PDB entry 6KQG | X-ray diffraction, 2.78 A resolution | chains C and D of the 9 polymer chains in the assembly

[Chain C]
Molecule: DNA-directed RNA polymerase subunit beta
From: Thermus thermophilus (strain HB8 / ATCC 27634 / DSM 579)
Notes: EC 2.7.7.6
Reference sequence: Q8RQE9 (RPOB_THET8); residues 1-1119 here = UniProt positions 1-1119
Sequence (1119 residues; numbered 1 to 1119; the number before each row is that of its first residue):
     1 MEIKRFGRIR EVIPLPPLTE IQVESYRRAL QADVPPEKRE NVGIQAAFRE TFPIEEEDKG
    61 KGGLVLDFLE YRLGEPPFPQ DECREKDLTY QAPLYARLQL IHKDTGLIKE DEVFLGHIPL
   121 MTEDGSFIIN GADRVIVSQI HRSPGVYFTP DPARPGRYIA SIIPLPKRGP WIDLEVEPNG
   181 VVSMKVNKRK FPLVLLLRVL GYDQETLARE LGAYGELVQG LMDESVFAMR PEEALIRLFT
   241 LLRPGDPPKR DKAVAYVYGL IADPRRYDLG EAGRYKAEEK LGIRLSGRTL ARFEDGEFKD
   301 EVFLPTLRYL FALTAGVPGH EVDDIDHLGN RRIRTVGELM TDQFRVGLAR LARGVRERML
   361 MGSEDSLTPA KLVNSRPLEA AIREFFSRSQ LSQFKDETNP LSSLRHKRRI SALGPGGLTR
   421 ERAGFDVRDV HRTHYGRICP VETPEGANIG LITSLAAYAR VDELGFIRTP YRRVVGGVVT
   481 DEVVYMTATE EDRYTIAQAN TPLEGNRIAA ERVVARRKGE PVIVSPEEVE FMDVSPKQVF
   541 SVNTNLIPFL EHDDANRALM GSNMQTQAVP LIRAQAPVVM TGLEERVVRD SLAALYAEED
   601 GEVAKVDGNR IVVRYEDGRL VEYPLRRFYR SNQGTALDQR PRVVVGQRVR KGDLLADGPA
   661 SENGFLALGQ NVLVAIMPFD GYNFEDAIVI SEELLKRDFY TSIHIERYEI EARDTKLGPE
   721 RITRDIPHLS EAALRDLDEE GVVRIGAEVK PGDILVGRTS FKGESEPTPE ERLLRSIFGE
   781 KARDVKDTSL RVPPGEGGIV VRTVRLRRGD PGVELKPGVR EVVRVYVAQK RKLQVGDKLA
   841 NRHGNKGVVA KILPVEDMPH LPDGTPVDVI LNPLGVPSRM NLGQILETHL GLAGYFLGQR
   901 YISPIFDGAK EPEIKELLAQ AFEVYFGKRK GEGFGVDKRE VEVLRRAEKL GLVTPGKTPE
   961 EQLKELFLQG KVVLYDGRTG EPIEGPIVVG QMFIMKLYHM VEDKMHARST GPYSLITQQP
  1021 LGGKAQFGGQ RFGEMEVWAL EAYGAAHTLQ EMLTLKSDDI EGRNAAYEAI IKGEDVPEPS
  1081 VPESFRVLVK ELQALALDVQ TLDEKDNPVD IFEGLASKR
Disordered / not traced: 57-62, 1119

[Chain D]
Molecule: DNA-directed RNA polymerase subunit beta'
From: Thermus thermophilus (strain HB8 / ATCC 27634 / DSM 579)
Notes: EC 2.7.7.6
Reference sequence: Q8RQE8 (RPOC_THET8); residues 1-1524 here = UniProt positions 1-1524
Sequence (1524 residues; each row starts with the number of its first residue):
     1 MKKEVRKVRI ALASPEKIRS WSYGEVEKPE TINYRTLKPE RDGLFDERIF GPIKDYECAC
    61 GKYKRQRFEG KVCERCGVEV TKSIVRRYRM GHIELATPAA HIWFVKDVPS KIGTLLDLSA
   121 TELEQVLYFS KYIVLDPKGA ILNGVPVEKR QLLTDEEYRE LRYGKQETYP LPPGVDALVK
   181 DGEEVVKGQE LAPGVVSRLD GVALYRFPRR VRVEYVKKER AGLRLPLAAW VEKEAYKPGE
   241 ILAELPEPYL FRAEEEGVVE LKELEEGAFL VLRREDEPVA TYFLPVGMTP LVVHGEIVEK
   301 GQPLAEAKGL LRMPRQVRAA QVEAEEEGET VYLTLFLEWT EPKDYRVQPH MNVVVPEGAR
   361 VEAGDKIVAA IDPEEEVIAE AEGVVHLHEP ASILVVKARV YPFEDDVEVS TGDRVAPGDV
   421 LADGGKVKSD VYGRVEVDLV RNVVRVVESY DIDARMGAEA IQQLLKELDL EALEKELLEE
   481 MKHPSRARRA KARKRLEVVR AFLDSGNRPE WMILEAVPVL PPDLRPMVQV DGGRFATSDL
   541 NDLYRRLINR NNRLKKLLAQ GAPEIIIRNE KRMLQEAVDA LLDNGRRGAP VTNPGSDRPL
   601 RSLTDILSGK QGRFRQNLLG KRVDYSGRSV IVVGPQLKLH QCGLPKRMAL ELFKPFLLKK
   661 MEEKGIAPNV KAARRMLERQ RDIKDEVWDA LEEVIHGKVV LLNRAPTLHR LGIQAFQPVL
   721 VEGQSIQLHP LVCEAFNADF DGDQMAVHVP LSSFAQAEAR IQMLSAHNLL SPASGEPLAK
   781 PSRDIILGLY YITQVRKEKK GAGLEFATPE EALAAHERGE VALNAPIKVA GRETSVGRLK
   841 YVFANPDEAL LAVAHGIVDL QDVVTVRYMG KRLETSPGRI LFARIVAEAV EDEKVAWELI
   901 QLDVPQEKNS LKDLVYQAFL RLGMEKTARL LDALKYYGFT FSTTSGITIG IDDAVIPEEK
   961 KQYLEEADRK LLQIEQAYEM GFLTDRERYD QILQLWTETT EKVTQAVFKN FEENYPFNPL
  1021 YVMAQSGARG NPQQIRQLCG LRGLMQKPSG ETFEVPVRSS FREGLTVLEY FISSHGARKG
  1081 GADTALRTAD SGYLTRKLVD VTHEIVVREA DCGTTNYISV PLFQPDEVTR SLRLRKRADI
  1141 EAGLYGRVLA REVEVLGVRL EEGRYLSMDD VHLLIKAAEA GEIQEVPVRS PLTCQTRYGV
  1201 CQKCYGYDLS MARPVSIGEA VGIVAAQSIG EPGTQLTMRT FHTGGVAGAA DITQGLPRVI
  1261 ELFEARRPKA KAVISEIDGV VRIEETEEKL SVFVESEGFS KEYKLPKEAR LLVKDGDYVE
  1321 AGQPLTRGAI DPHQLLEAKG PEAVERYLVE EIQKVYRAQG VKLHDKHIEI VVRQMMKYVE
  1381 VTDPGDSRLL EGQVLEKWDV EALNERLIAE GKTPVAWKPL LMGVTKSALS TKSWLSAASF
  1441 QNTTHVLTEA AIAGKKDELI GLKENVILGR LIPAGTGSDF VRFTQVVDQK TLKAIEEARK
  1501 EAVEAKERPA ARRGVKREQP GKQA
Disordered / not traced: 1-2, 1238-1251, 1503-1524
Ion coordination: Zn2+ site 1: Cys58, Cys60, Cys73, Cys76; Mg2+ site 1: Asp739, Asp741, Asp743 (shared with 1 residue of chain I); Mg2+ site 2 near Lys840 (its only coordinating residue here); Zn2+ site 2: Cys1112, Cys1194, Cys1201, Cys1204

[Chain C / chain D interface]
Contacting residue pairs - 387 pairs, chain C then chain D:
  Phe425(C) - Asp1083(D)
  Phe425(C) - Leu1086(D)  hydrophobic
  Arg428(C) - Arg1078(D)  hydrogen bond (backbone-side chain)
  Arg428(C) - Leu1086(D)
  Asp429(C) - Pro1048(D)
  Asp429(C) - Arg1078(D)
  Asp429(C) - Lys1079(D)  salt bridge
  Val430(C) - Pro1048(D)
  Val430(C) - Ser1074(D)
  Val430(C) - His1075(D)  hydrogen bond (backbone-side chain)
  Val430(C) - Arg1078(D)
  His431(C) - Phe1071(D)
  Arg432(C) - Phe1071(D)
  Tyr435(C) - Val1067(D)
  Tyr435(C) - Phe1071(D)
  Pro440(C) - Ser1074(D)
  Pro440(C) - Arg1078(D)  hydrogen bond (backbone-side chain)
  Thr443(C) - Arg1078(D)
  Gly446(C) - Ala1085(D)
  Ile449(C) - Arg1078(D)
  Ile449(C) - Gly1081(D)
  Ile449(C) - Ala1082(D)
  Ile449(C) - Ala1085(D)  hydrophobic
  Gly450(C) - Arg1078(D)
  Gln498(C) - Val1067(D)
  Gln498(C) - Leu1068(D)
  Glu520(C) - Lys1047(D)  salt bridge
  Glu520(C) - Phe1053(D)
  Pro521(C) - Phe1053(D)  hydrophobic
  Pro521(C) - Leu1068(D)  hydrophobic
  Pro536(C) - Val1067(D)  hydrophobic
  Phe540(C) - Tyr1070(D)  hydrophobic
  Leu550(C) - Tyr1070(D)
  Glu551(C) - Gly1064(D)
  Glu551(C) - Leu1065(D)  hydrogen bond (backbone-backbone)
  His552(C) - Phe1061(D)  hydrogen bond (side chain-backbone)
  His552(C) - Arg1062(D)  hydrogen bond (side chain-backbone)
  His552(C) - Glu1063(D)
  His552(C) - Gly1064(D)  hydrogen bond (side chain-backbone)
  Asp553(C) - Phe1061(D)
  Asp553(C) - Tyr1070(D)  hydrogen bond (backbone-side chain)
  Asp554(C) - Arg1042(D)  salt bridge
  Asp554(C) - Phe1061(D)
  Ala555(C) - Tyr1070(D)
  Asn556(C) - Ala1077(D)
  Ala558(C) - Tyr1070(D)
  Ile676(C) - Ile947(D)
  Ile676(C) - Thr948(D)  hydrogen bond (backbone-side chain)
  Met677(C) - Thr943(D)
  Met677(C) - Ile947(D)
  Pro678(C) - Asp784(D)
  Pro678(C) - Ser942(D)
  Pro678(C) - Thr943(D)
  Pro678(C) - Ile947(D)
  Phe679(C) - Thr943(D)
  Asp680(C) - Pro635(D)
  Asp680(C) - Phe939(D)
  Asp680(C) - Thr940(D)
  Asp680(C) - Thr943(D)  hydrogen bond (backbone-side chain)
  Gly681(C) - Val633(D)
  Gly681(C) - Pro635(D)
  Gly681(C) - Phe939(D)
  Tyr682(C) - Val633(D)
  Tyr682(C) - Pro635(D)
  Tyr682(C) - Gln636(D)
  Phe684(C) - Val633(D)  hydrophobic
  Phe684(C) - Pro730(D)
  Phe684(C) - Phe740(D)
  Phe684(C) - Ser782(D)
  Phe684(C) - Asp784(D)
  Phe684(C) - Phe939(D)  hydrophobic
  Glu685(C) - Asp739(D)
  Glu685(C) - Phe740(D)  hydrogen bond (backbone-backbone)
  Glu685(C) - Arg783(D)  salt bridge
  Glu685(C) - Arg1029(D)  salt bridge
  Asp686(C) - Phe740(D)
  Ala687(C) - Val633(D)  hydrophobic
  Ala687(C) - Phe740(D)  hydrophobic
  Arg713(C) - Gly532(D)
  Arg713(C) - Gly533(D)
  Lys716(C) - Arg35(D)  hydrogen bond (side chain-backbone)
  Lys716(C) - Leu37(D)
  Arg735(C) - Arg681(D)
  Glu748(C) - Arg681(D)
  Lys750(C) - Arg681(D)
  Pro751(C) - Arg679(D)
  Pro751(C) - Gln680(D)  hydrogen bond (backbone-backbone)
  Asp753(C) - Arg679(D)  salt bridge
  Asp753(C) - Arg681(D)  salt bridge
  Glu764(C) - Lys54(D)
  Glu766(C) - Lys64(D)
  Glu766(C) - Arg65(D)  salt bridge
  Pro767(C) - Arg65(D)  hydrogen bond (backbone-side chain)
  Pro769(C) - Arg65(D)
  Gln834(C) - Gln724(D)  hydrogen bond
  Val835(C) - Val632(D)  hydrophobic
  Val835(C) - Ser725(D)  hydrogen bond (backbone-side chain)
  Gly836(C) - Val630(D)
  Gly836(C) - Ser725(D)
  Lys838(C) - Asp741(D)
  Lys846(C) - Asp741(D)
  Gly847(C) - Phe740(D)
  Gly847(C) - Asp741(D)
  Val848(C) - Val630(D)  hydrophobic
  Val848(C) - Ile631(D)
  Val848(C) - Val632(D)  hydrophobic
  Val848(C) - Phe740(D)  hydrogen bond (backbone-backbone)
  Val849(C) - Val632(D)
  Ala850(C) - Val632(D)  hydrophobic
  Ala850(C) - Val633(D)  hydrophobic
  Asn872(C) - Asp784(D)  hydrogen bond
  Pro873(C) - Ile949(D)  hydrophobic
  Leu874(C) - Arg783(D)
  Leu874(C) - Asp784(D)
  Leu874(C) - Met1023(D)  hydrophobic
  Leu874(C) - Ala1028(D)
  Leu874(C) - Arg1029(D)  hydrogen bond (backbone-side chain)
  Pro877(C) - Met1023(D)  hydrophobic
  Pro877(C) - Arg1029(D)
  Pro877(C) - Leu1038(D)
  Ser878(C) - Arg1029(D)  hydrogen bond
  Ser878(C) - Gln1034(D)
  Arg879(C) - Arg1029(D)
  Met880(C) - Gln1034(D)
  Met880(C) - Gln1037(D)
  Leu882(C) - Ile951(D)  hydrophobic
  Leu882(C) - Leu1038(D)  hydrophobic
  Leu882(C) - Phe1061(D)
  Leu882(C) - Arg1062(D)
  Ile885(C) - Ile949(D)
  Ile885(C) - Gly950(D)
  Ile885(C) - Ile951(D)
  Leu886(C) - Ile951(D)  hydrophobic
  His889(C) - Gly950(D)
  His889(C) - Ile951(D)  hydrogen bond (side chain-backbone)
  Phe906(C) - Leu1065(D)
  Phe906(C) - Thr1066(D)
  Phe906(C) - Val1067(D)  hydrophobic
  Phe906(C) - Tyr1070(D)  hydrophobic
  Glu911(C) - Arg1062(D)  salt bridge
  Lys915(C) - Asp952(D)  salt bridge
  Arg945(C) - Asp859(D)  salt bridge
  Arg946(C) - Tyr791(D)  hydrogen bond
  Arg946(C) - Arg796(D)
  Arg946(C) - Asp859(D)  salt bridge
  Arg946(C) - Gln861(D)  hydrogen bond
  Lys949(C) - Arg796(D)
  Lys949(C) - Glu798(D)  salt bridge
  Leu950(C) - Tyr1015(D)
  Leu950(C) - Phe1017(D)  hydrophobic
  Gln969(C) - Asp952(D)
  Lys971(C) - Thr948(D)
  Lys971(C) - Asp953(D)  salt bridge
  Ile983(C) - Thr944(D)
  Ile983(C) - Gly946(D)
  Glu984(C) - Tyr791(D)  hydrogen bond
  Glu984(C) - Thr944(D)  hydrogen bond (backbone-backbone)
  Gly985(C) - Gly946(D)
  Pro986(C) - Thr948(D)
  Ile987(C) - Gly946(D)
  Ile987(C) - Ile947(D)
  Ile987(C) - Thr948(D)
  Val988(C) - Thr948(D)  hydrogen bond (backbone-side chain)
  Val988(C) - Ile949(D)
  Val988(C) - Gly950(D)
  Val1001(C) - Ser629(D)
  Val1001(C) - Gln724(D)
  Val1001(C) - Ser725(D)
  Glu1002(C) - Gln724(D)
  Lys1004(C) - Arg628(D)
  Lys1004(C) - Gln744(D)
  Met1005(C) - Arg628(D)
  Met1005(C) - Ser629(D)
  Met1005(C) - Met648(D)  hydrophobic
  Met1005(C) - Gln724(D)  hydrogen bond
  His1006(C) - Gly627(D)
  His1006(C) - Arg628(D)  hydrogen bond (backbone-backbone)
  His1006(C) - Met648(D)
  Ala1007(C) - Ser626(D)
  Ala1007(C) - Gly627(D)
  Ala1007(C) - Met648(D)
  Ala1007(C) - Glu651(D)
  Arg1008(C) - Asp624(D)  salt bridge
  Arg1008(C) - Tyr625(D)  hydrogen bond (backbone-backbone)
  Arg1008(C) - Ser626(D)  hydrogen bond (backbone-backbone)
  Arg1008(C) - Glu651(D)
  Ser1009(C) - Asp624(D)
  Ser1009(C) - Tyr625(D)  hydrogen bond (backbone-backbone)
  Ser1009(C) - Glu651(D)  hydrogen bond
  Thr1010(C) - Asp624(D)
  Thr1010(C) - Tyr625(D)
  Tyr1013(C) - Asp624(D)  hydrogen bond
  Leu1015(C) - Arg87(D)  hydrogen bond (backbone-side chain)
  Leu1015(C) - Val528(D)  hydrophobic
  Ile1016(C) - Arg87(D)  hydrogen bond (backbone-side chain)
  Ile1016(C) - Leu524(D)
  Ile1016(C) - Pro526(D)
  Ile1016(C) - Arg613(D)
  Thr1017(C) - Arg613(D)
  Thr1017(C) - Asn617(D)
  Gln1018(C) - Arg87(D)
  Gln1019(C) - Asn617(D)  hydrogen bond (side chain-backbone)
  Gln1019(C) - Lys621(D)
  Pro1020(C) - Arg622(D)
  Pro1020(C) - Val623(D)
  Pro1020(C) - Asp624(D)
  Leu1021(C) - Arg622(D)
  Gly1022(C) - Arg622(D)
  Phe1027(C) - Glu651(D)
  Gly1029(C) - Arg622(D)  hydrogen bond (backbone-side chain)
  Gly1029(C) - Val623(D)
  Gly1029(C) - Ser626(D)
  Gln1030(C) - Arg622(D)
  Gln1030(C) - Val623(D)  hydrogen bond (backbone-backbone)
  Gln1030(C) - Ser626(D)  hydrogen bond (backbone-side chain)
  Gln1030(C) - Gly627(D)
  Gln1030(C) - Arg628(D)  hydrogen bond
  Arg1031(C) - Arg615(D)  hydrogen bond (side chain-backbone)
  Arg1031(C) - Gln616(D)  hydrogen bond (side chain-backbone)
  Arg1031(C) - Gly620(D)  hydrogen bond (side chain-backbone)
  Arg1031(C) - Lys621(D)
  Arg1031(C) - Arg622(D)
  Phe1032(C) - Gly620(D)
  Phe1032(C) - Lys621(D)  hydrogen bond (backbone-backbone)
  Phe1032(C) - Ile713(D)  hydrophobic
  Phe1032(C) - His748(D)
  Glu1034(C) - Arg615(D)  salt bridge
  Glu1034(C) - Leu619(D)
  Glu1034(C) - Arg1096(D)  salt bridge
  Met1035(C) - Thr707(D)
  Glu1036(C) - Asn703(D)
  Glu1036(C) - Thr707(D)  hydrogen bond
  Glu1036(C) - Ile713(D)
  Val1037(C) - Leu619(D)
  Trp1038(C) - Arg1096(D)
  Trp1038(C) - Val1099(D)
  Trp1038(C) - Ile1223(D)
  Trp1038(C) - Gln1227(D)  hydrogen bond (backbone-side chain)
  Ala1039(C) - Thr707(D)
  Ala1039(C) - Arg710(D)
  Ala1039(C) - Ile713(D)  hydrophobic
  Ala1039(C) - Gln1227(D)
  Leu1040(C) - Met763(D)  hydrophobic
  Glu1041(C) - Ala1220(D)
  Glu1041(C) - Ile1223(D)
  Glu1041(C) - Leu1462(D)
  Glu1041(C) - Val1466(D)
  Ala1042(C) - Arg710(D)  hydrogen bond (backbone-side chain)
  Ala1042(C) - Ile1223(D)  hydrophobic
  Ala1042(C) - Gln1227(D)
  Tyr1043(C) - Arg710(D)  hydrogen bond (side chain-backbone)
  Tyr1043(C) - Leu711(D)
  Tyr1043(C) - Ile713(D)  hydrogen bond (side chain-backbone)
  Tyr1043(C) - Gln714(D)
  Tyr1043(C) - Gln762(D)  hydrogen bond (backbone-side chain)
  Tyr1043(C) - Met763(D)  hydrophobic
  Tyr1043(C) - Asn768(D)
  Gly1044(C) - Gln762(D)  hydrogen bond (backbone-side chain)
  Gly1044(C) - Gly1475(D)
  Gly1044(C) - Thr1476(D)  hydrogen bond (backbone-backbone)
  Ala1045(C) - Glu758(D)
  Ala1045(C) - Gln762(D)
  Ala1045(C) - Met763(D)  hydrophobic
  Ala1046(C) - Glu758(D)  hydrogen bond (backbone-side chain)
  Ala1046(C) - Leu1471(D)  hydrophobic
  Ala1046(C) - Ile1472(D)  hydrophobic
  Ala1046(C) - Ala1474(D)
  Ala1046(C) - Thr1476(D)  hydrogen bond (backbone-side chain)
  Ala1046(C) - Gly1477(D)
  His1047(C) - Phe754(D)
  His1047(C) - Glu758(D)  hydrogen bond (backbone-side chain)
  His1047(C) - Leu1471(D)
  His1047(C) - Thr1476(D)
  Thr1048(C) - Leu701(D)
  Thr1048(C) - Ala755(D)
  Thr1048(C) - Glu758(D)  hydrogen bond
  Leu1049(C) - Ile1472(D)  hydrophobic
  Gln1050(C) - Gly1469(D)  hydrogen bond (side chain-backbone)
  Gln1050(C) - Arg1470(D)
  Gln1050(C) - Leu1471(D)
  Glu1051(C) - Pro750(D)
  Glu1051(C) - Leu751(D)  hydrogen bond (side chain-backbone)
  Glu1051(C) - Ser752(D)  hydrogen bond (side chain-backbone)
  Glu1051(C) - Ala755(D)
  Met1052(C) - Val623(D)
  Met1052(C) - His748(D)
  Leu1053(C) - Lys621(D)
  Leu1053(C) - Val1466(D)
  Thr1054(C) - Gly1469(D)
  Lys1056(C) - Val623(D)
  Lys1056(C) - Asp624(D)  hydrogen bond (backbone-backbone)
  Lys1056(C) - Val749(D)  hydrogen bond (side chain-backbone)
  Lys1056(C) - Pro750(D)
  Lys1056(C) - Leu751(D)
  Ser1057(C) - Lys621(D)
  Ser1057(C) - Arg622(D)  hydrogen bond (side chain-backbone)
  Asp1058(C) - Lys621(D)
  Tyr1067(C) - Tyr625(D)
  Tyr1067(C) - Pro655(D)  hydrophobic
  Tyr1067(C) - Leu658(D)
  Tyr1067(C) - Arg674(D)  hydrogen bond
  Ile1070(C) - Pro655(D)  hydrophobic
  Ile1070(C) - Phe656(D)
  Ile1070(C) - Lys659(D)
  Ile1071(C) - Lys659(D)
  Lys1072(C) - Lys659(D)
  Gly1073(C) - Lys659(D)
  Asp1075(C) - Ser753(D)  hydrogen bond
  Val1076(C) - Ser752(D)
  Pro1082(C) - Leu1468(D)
  Glu1083(C) - Arg87(D)  salt bridge
  Glu1083(C) - Tyr88(D)  hydrogen bond
  Ser1084(C) - Asn617(D)  hydrogen bond (side chain-backbone)
  Ser1084(C) - Leu618(D)
  Ser1084(C) - Lys621(D)
  Phe1085(C) - Leu618(D)
  Phe1085(C) - Leu1468(D)  hydrophobic
  Arg1086(C) - Tyr88(D)
  Val1087(C) - Arg87(D)
  Val1087(C) - Leu524(D)  hydrophobic
  Val1087(C) - Arg613(D)
  Leu1088(C) - Phe614(D)  hydrophobic
  Lys1090(C) - Arg87(D)
  Lys1090(C) - Tyr88(D)  hydrogen bond (side chain-backbone)
  Lys1090(C) - Met90(D)
  Lys1090(C) - Leu520(D)
  Lys1090(C) - Leu524(D)
  Glu1091(C) - Leu520(D)
  Glu1091(C) - Ile606(D)
  Glu1091(C) - Leu607(D)
  Glu1091(C) - Arg613(D)  salt bridge
  Leu1092(C) - Leu607(D)  hydrophobic
  Leu1092(C) - Leu1447(D)  hydrophobic
  Gln1093(C) - Trp21(D)
  Gln1093(C) - Met90(D)
  Gln1093(C) - Pro518(D)
  Ala1094(C) - Met90(D)
  Ala1094(C) - Leu520(D)  hydrophobic
  Ala1094(C) - Leu582(D)
  Ala1094(C) - Leu603(D)
  Leu1095(C) - His101(D)  hydrogen bond (backbone-side chain)
  Leu1095(C) - Trp103(D)  hydrophobic
  Leu1095(C) - Leu582(D)  hydrophobic
  Leu1095(C) - Leu603(D)  hydrophobic
  Ala1096(C) - Ala13(D)  hydrogen bond (backbone-backbone)
  Ala1096(C) - Leu514(D)  hydrophobic
  Leu1097(C) - Ala11(D)
  Leu1097(C) - Trp21(D)
  Leu1097(C) - Trp103(D)  hydrophobic
  Leu1097(C) - Ala1451(D)  hydrophobic
  Asp1098(C) - Arg9(D)
  Asp1098(C) - Ile10(D)
  Asp1098(C) - Ala11(D)  hydrogen bond (backbone-backbone)
  Asp1098(C) - Lys17(D)  salt bridge
  Asp1098(C) - Trp21(D)
  Val1099(C) - Arg9(D)
  Val1099(C) - Ile10(D)  hydrophobic
  Gln1100(C) - Val8(D)
  Gln1100(C) - Arg9(D)  hydrogen bond (backbone-backbone)
  Gln1100(C) - Lys17(D)
  Thr1101(C) - Val5(D)
  Thr1101(C) - Lys7(D)
  Leu1102(C) - Val5(D)
  Leu1102(C) - Arg6(D)  hydrogen bond (backbone-backbone)
  Leu1102(C) - Lys7(D)  hydrogen bond (backbone-backbone)
  Leu1102(C) - Arg9(D)
  Leu1102(C) - Lys1456(D)
  Asp1103(C) - Glu4(D)
  Asp1103(C) - Arg6(D)
  Asp1103(C) - Lys7(D)
  Glu1104(C) - Arg6(D)
  Asp1106(C) - Lys7(D)  salt bridge
  Asp1106(C) - Lys1456(D)  salt bridge
  Val1109(C) - Val5(D)  hydrophobic
  Phe1112(C) - Tyr88(D)  hydrophobic
  Leu1115(C) - Tyr23(D)
  Leu1115(C) - Lys82(D)
  Leu1115(C) - Ile84(D)  hydrophobic
  Leu1115(C) - Val85(D)  hydrophobic
  Leu1115(C) - Arg89(D)  hydrogen bond (backbone-side chain)
  Ala1116(C) - Tyr23(D)
  Ala1116(C) - Tyr88(D)  hydrophobic
  Ser1117(C) - Tyr23(D)  hydrogen bond (backbone-side chain)
  Lys1118(C) - Arg19(D)  hydrogen bond (side chain-backbone)
  Lys1118(C) - Ser20(D)  hydrogen bond (side chain-backbone)
  Lys1118(C) - Ser22(D)  hydrogen bond (side chain-backbone)
  Lys1118(C) - Tyr23(D)
Other interface residues (no listed pair), chain C (185 interface residues in all): Ala423, His434, Cys439, Val441, Val514, Arg516, Val539, Asn683, Ala732, Ala733, Gly752, Thr768, Arg772, Val876, Gly951, Leu968, Arg978, Gly1011, Gly1023, Gly1033
Other interface residues (no listed pair), chain D (201 interface residues in all): Lys3, Leu12, Ile18, Phe104, Pro521, Asp523, Gln529, Tyr544, Pro645, Arg647, Leu652, Lys654, Glu662, Val670, Glu678, Leu708, His709, Cys733, Gly742, Ala746, Leu787, Ser945, Leu1020, Gly1030, Ile1072, Thr1095, Val1224, Trp1434, Ile1467

[Summary]
185 residues of chain C and 201 residues of chain D are in contact; the contacts include 78 hydrogen bonds and
22 salt bridges. Polar pairs include Asp429(C)-Lys1079(D), Glu520(C)-Lys1047(D) and Asp554(C)-Arg1042(D). The
Zn2+ site 1 is built by Cys58(D), Cys60(D), Cys73(D) and Cys76(D).
Chain C is DNA-directed RNA polymerase subunit beta and chain D is DNA-directed RNA polymerase subunit beta',
both from Thermus thermophilus (strain HB8 / ATCC 27634 / DSM 579); the structure, Thermus thermophilus
initial transcription complex comprising sigma A and 5'-OH RNA of 6 nt, was determined by X-ray diffraction,
deposited together with 6KQD, 6KQE, 6KQF, 6KQH, 6KQL, 6KQM and 6 further entries.
